Entry 4WGF (X-ray diffraction, 2.34 A resolution); this record covers chains A and E of the 8 polymer chains in the assembly.

[Chain A (and E)]
Molecule: Probable hydrolase
Organism: Pseudomonas aeruginosa
Notes: chain E of this document is another copy of the same molecule, construct and numbering; everything in this record applies to it too
UniProt: Q9I4D6 (Q9I4D6_PSEAE); numbering as in UniProt (aligned over 2-205)
Chain sequence (205 residues; row label = number of the first residue in the row):
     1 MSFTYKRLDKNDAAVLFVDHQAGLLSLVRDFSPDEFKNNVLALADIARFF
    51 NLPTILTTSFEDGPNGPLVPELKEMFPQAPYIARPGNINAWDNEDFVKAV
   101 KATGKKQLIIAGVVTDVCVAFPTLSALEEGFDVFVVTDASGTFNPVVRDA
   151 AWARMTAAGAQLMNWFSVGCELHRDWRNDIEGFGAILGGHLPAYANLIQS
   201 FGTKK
Not modelled in the structure: 1, 204-205
Construct notes: initiating methionine (1)
Modified / non-standard residues: Mse1 (selenomethionine); Mse75, Mse155, Mse163 (selenomethionine; parent Met)
Covalently attached groups: propionamide (ROP) linked to C118
Residues lining bound ligands:
  - (2R,5R)-hexane-2,5-diol (HX2), molecule 1: L25, P33, F36, K37, V40, L41, V69, E71
  - (2R,5R)-hexane-2,5-diol (HX2), molecule 2: P192, A195, N196
  - propionamide (ROP): D19, L24, S59, N65, R84, I88, V113, V114, V117
From the paper describing this entry:
  - binding site for chloride ion: G86, N87, N93
  - binding site for sulfate ion: R7, R48, N51, R174
  - binding site for (2R,5R)-hexane-2,5-diol: E71, P192, N196
  - binding site for propionamide: S59, C118
  - catalytic residues: C118
  - catalytic residues: D19 (proposed by the authors, not directly observed)
  - contacts within the chain: D19-R84 (salt bridge)

[Interface between chain A and chain E]
Residue-residue contacts (32):
  A22(A) - N196(E)
  A22(A) - Q199(E)
  A22(A) - S200(E)
  L25(A) - N196(E)
  S32(A) - E35(E)
  P33(A) - P192(E)
  D34(A) - E35(E)
  D34(A) - N38(E)  hydrogen bond
  D34(A) - P192(E)
  E35(A) - D34(E)
  N38(A) - D34(E)  hydrogen bond
  P67(A) - Q199(E)
  P67(A) - S200(E)
  P67(A) - T203(E)
  L68(A) - Q199(E)  hydrogen bond (backbone-side chain)
  V69(A) - Q199(E)
  P70(A) - Q199(E)
  K73(A) - Q199(E)
  P192(A) - P33(E)
  P192(A) - D34(E)
  P192(A) - K37(E)
  N196(A) - A22(E)
  N196(A) - L25(E)
  Q199(A) - A22(E)
  Q199(A) - P67(E)
  Q199(A) - L68(E)  hydrogen bond (side chain-backbone)
  Q199(A) - V69(E)
  Q199(A) - P70(E)
  Q199(A) - K73(E)
  S200(A) - A22(E)
  S200(A) - P67(E)
  T203(A) - P67(E)
Also at the interface, not in a pair above, chain A (22 interface residues in all): G23, K37, N39, G66, H190
Also at the interface, not in a pair above, chain E (21 interface residues in all): G23, N39, G66, H190

[In short]
Chain A and chain E form an interface of 22 and 21 residues respectively; the contacts include 4 hydrogen
bonds. Polar contacts include D34(A)-N38(E) and L68(A)-Q199(E). Chain A binds (2R,5R)-hexane-2,5-diol.
Propionamide is covalently linked to C118(A). The paper reports catalytic residues C118(A) and D19(A); a
binding site for sulfate ion at R7(A), R48(A) and N51(A) among others.
Chain A and chain E are both Probable hydrolase (Pseudomonas aeruginosa); the structure, YcaC from Pseudomonas
aeruginosa with hexane-2,5-diol and covalent acrylamide, was determined by X-ray diffraction, deposited
together with 4WH0.
